PDB entry 5TMW | X-ray diffraction, 2.29 A resolution | chains A and C of the 4 polymer chains in the assembly

== Chain A ==
Molecule: Estrogen receptor
Organism: Homo sapiens
Notes: fragment: ligand-binding domain
UniProt: P03372 (ESR1_HUMAN); residues 298-554 here = UniProt positions 298-554
Chain sequence (257 residues; row label = number of the first residue in the row):
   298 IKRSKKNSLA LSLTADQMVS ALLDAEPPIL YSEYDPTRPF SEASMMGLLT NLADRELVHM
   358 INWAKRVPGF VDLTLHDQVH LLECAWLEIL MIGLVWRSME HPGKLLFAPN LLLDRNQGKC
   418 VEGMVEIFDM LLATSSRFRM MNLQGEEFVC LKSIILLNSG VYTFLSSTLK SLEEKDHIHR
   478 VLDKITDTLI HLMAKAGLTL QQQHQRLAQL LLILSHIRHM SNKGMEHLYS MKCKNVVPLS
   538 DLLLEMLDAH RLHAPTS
Unresolved in the structure: 298-301, 462-468, 549-554
Construct notes: engineered mutation Ser537 (Tyr in P03372)
Small-molecule neighbours: 7FP (4-(acetylamino)phenyl (1S,2R,4S)-5,6-bis(4-hydroxyphenyl)-7-oxabicyclo[2.2.1]hept-5-ene-2-sulfonate): Glu339, Met343, Leu346, Thr347, Ala350, Glu353, Leu387, Met388, Leu391, Arg394, Phe404, Val418, Glu419, Gly420, Met421, Ile424, Phe425, Leu428, Gly521, His524, Leu525, Ser527, Met528, Leu540

== Chain C ==
Molecule: Nuclear receptor coactivator 2
Notes: fragment: Nuclear receptor-interacting peptide
UniProt: Q15596 (NCOA2_HUMAN); residue numbers follow UniProt; this construct covers 686-698
Chain sequence (13 residues; each row starts with the number of its first residue):
   686 KHKILHRLLQ DSS
Unresolved in the structure: 686-687, 697-698

== Interface between chain A and chain C ==
Pairs across the interface (20; chain A residue first):
  Ile358(A) - Leu690(C)  hydrophobic
  Ile358(A) - Leu693(C)  hydrophobic
  Ile358(A) - Leu694(C)  hydrophobic
  Lys362(A) - Leu694(C)  hydrogen bond (side chain-backbone)
  Leu372(A) - His691(C)
  Leu372(A) - Leu694(C)  hydrophobic
  Leu372(A) - Gln695(C)
  Val376(A) - Leu690(C)
  Val376(A) - His691(C)
  Val376(A) - Leu694(C)  hydrophobic
  Leu379(A) - Leu694(C)  hydrophobic
  Glu380(A) - Lys688(C)  salt bridge
  Glu380(A) - Leu690(C)
  Asp538(A) - Ile689(C)
  Leu539(A) - Ile689(C)
  Leu539(A) - Leu693(C)  hydrophobic
  Glu542(A) - Lys688(C)
  Glu542(A) - Ile689(C)  hydrogen bond (side chain-backbone)
  Glu542(A) - Leu690(C)
  Met543(A) - Leu690(C)  hydrophobic
Other interface residues (no listed pair), chain A (13 interface residues in all): Phe367, His373, Gln375

== In short ==
13 residues of chain A face 7 of chain C across their interface, with 2 hydrogen bonds and 1 salt bridge.
Among the polar pairs are Glu380(A)-Lys688(C), Lys362(A)-Leu694(C) and Glu542(A)-Ile689(C). Ligands of chain
A: compound 7FP.
Here chain A is Estrogen receptor (Homo sapiens) and chain C is Nuclear receptor coactivator 2. Entry 5TMW
(Crystal Structure of the ER-alpha Ligand-binding Domain (Y537S) in Complex with the OBHS derivative,
4-acetamidophenyl (1S,2R,4S)-5,6-bis(4-hydroxyphenyl)-7-oxabicyclo[2.2.1]hept-5-ene-2-sulfonate) was
determined by X-ray diffraction together with 5KR9, 5KRA, 5KRC, 5KRF, 5KRH, 5KRI and 43 further entries from
the same study.
